6HVW - chains B and C of the 28 polymer chains in the assembly; structure by X-ray diffraction, 3.00 A resolution.

# Chain B
Protein: Proteasome subunit alpha type-3
Source organism: Saccharomyces cerevisiae (strain ATCC 204508 / S288c)
Notes: EC 3.4.25.1
UniProt: P23638 (PSA3_YEAST); residues 0-257 here correspond to UniProt positions 1-258 (UniProt number = residue number + 1)
Chain sequence (258 residues; each row starts with the number of its first residue; numbering starts at 0):
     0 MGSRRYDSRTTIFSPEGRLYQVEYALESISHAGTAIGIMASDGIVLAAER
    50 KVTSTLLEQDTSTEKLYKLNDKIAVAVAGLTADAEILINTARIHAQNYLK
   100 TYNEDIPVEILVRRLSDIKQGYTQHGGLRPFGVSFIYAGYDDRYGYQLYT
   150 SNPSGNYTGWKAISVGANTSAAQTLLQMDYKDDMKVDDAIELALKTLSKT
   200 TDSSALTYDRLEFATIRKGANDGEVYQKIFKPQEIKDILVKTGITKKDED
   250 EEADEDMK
Unresolved in the structure: 0, 245-257
Curated features (UniProtKB/Swiss-Prot):
  - cross-link (Glycyl lysine isopeptide (Lys-Gly)): Lys99 (interchain with G-Cter in ubiquitin), Lys198 (interchain with G-Cter in ubiquitin), Lys230 (interchain with G-Cter in ubiquitin)

# Chain C
Protein: Proteasome subunit alpha type-4
Source organism: Saccharomyces cerevisiae (strain ATCC 204508 / S288c)
Notes: EC 3.4.25.1
UniProt: P40303 (PSA4_YEAST); residues -1 to 252 here correspond to UniProt positions 1-254 (UniProt number = residue number + 2)
Chain sequence (254 residues; numbered -1 to 252; the number before each row is that of its first residue; numbers below 1 keep their minus sign (Met-1 is residue -1)):
    -1 MSGYDRALSIFSPDGHIFQVEYALEAVKRGTCAVGVKGKNCVVLGCERRS
    49 TLKLQDTRITPSKVSKIDSHVVLSFSGLNADSRILIEKARVEAQSHRLTL
    99 EDPVTVEYLTRYVAGVQQRYTQSGGVRPFGVSTLIAGFDPRDDEPKLYQT
   149 EPSGIYSSWSAQTIGRNSKTVREFLEKNYDRKEPPATVEECVKLTVRSLL
   199 EVVQTGAKNIEITVVKPDSDIVALSSEEINQYVTQIEQEKQEQQEQDKKK
   249 KSNH
Unresolved in the structure: -1 to 0, 241-252
Curated features (UniProtKB/Swiss-Prot):
  - modified residue: Thr58 (Phosphothreonine)

# Interface between chain B and chain C
Pairs across the interface (73):
  Arg3(B) - Arg4(C)  hydrogen bond (backbone-side chain)
  Asp6(B) - Tyr2(C)  hydrogen bond
  Asp6(B) - Arg4(C)  salt bridge
  Arg8(B) - Tyr2(C)
  Arg8(B) - Arg4(C)
  Thr10(B) - Leu6(C)
  Thr10(B) - Arg125(C)
  Ile11(B) - Leu6(C)  hydrophobic
  Ile11(B) - Gln17(C)
  Phe12(B) - Gln17(C)  hydrogen bond (backbone-side chain)
  Phe12(B) - Tyr20(C)  hydrophobic
  Phe12(B) - Ala21(C)  hydrophobic
  Phe12(B) - Ala24(C)  hydrophobic
  Phe12(B) - Leu76(C)  hydrophobic
  Phe12(B) - Arg125(C)
  Phe12(B) - Pro126(C)
  Phe12(B) - Gly128(C)
  Ser13(B) - Tyr20(C)
  Pro14(B) - Tyr20(C)  hydrophobic
  Pro14(B) - Glu23(C)
  Glu15(B) - Glu23(C)
  Glu15(B) - Arg27(C)  hydrogen bond (backbone-side chain)
  Gly16(B) - Tyr20(C)
  Gly16(B) - Glu23(C)
  Gly16(B) - Ala24(C)
  Gly16(B) - Arg27(C)  hydrogen bond (backbone-side chain)
  Arg17(B) - Arg27(C)
  Leu18(B) - Arg125(C)
  Met38(B) - Asp54(C)
  Arg112(B) - Arg81(C)
  Ser115(B) - Arg81(C)  hydrogen bond (backbone-side chain)
  Asp116(B) - Arg81(C)  salt bridge
  Asp116(B) - Ile82(C)
  Gln119(B) - Ala78(C)
  Gln119(B) - Asp79(C)
  Gln119(B) - Ile82(C)
  Thr122(B) - Arg125(C)  hydrogen bond (backbone-side chain)
  Gln123(B) - Tyr118(C)
  Gln123(B) - Gly123(C)
  Gln123(B) - Val124(C)
  Gln123(B) - Arg125(C)  hydrogen bond (backbone-backbone)
  Gln123(B) - Phe127(C)
  His124(B) - Gly123(C)
  His124(B) - Val124(C)
  Gly125(B) - Tyr2(C)
  Gly125(B) - Gly123(C)
  Gly126(B) - Tyr2(C)
  Tyr143(B) - Arg56(C)  hydrogen bond (backbone-side chain)
  Tyr143(B) - Ile57(C)  hydrophobic
  Tyr145(B) - Arg56(C)  hydrogen bond (backbone-side chain)
  Gln146(B) - Ile57(C)
  Leu147(B) - Ile57(C)
  Tyr148(B) - Ile57(C)
  Ser153(B) - Ala78(C)
  Gly154(B) - Ala78(C)
  Gly154(B) - Arg81(C)  hydrogen bond (backbone-side chain)
  Asn155(B) - Asn77(C)
  Asn155(B) - Ala78(C)
  Tyr156(B) - Pro59(C)  hydrophobic
  Tyr156(B) - Arg81(C)
  Gly158(B) - Gln53(C)
  Gly158(B) - Asp54(C)  hydrogen bond (backbone-backbone)
  Gly158(B) - Ile57(C)
  Gly158(B) - Thr58(C)  hydrogen bond (backbone-side chain)
  Trp159(B) - Lys51(C)
  Trp159(B) - Leu52(C)
  Trp159(B) - Gln53(C)
  Trp159(B) - Asp54(C)
  Lys160(B) - Leu52(C)  hydrogen bond (backbone-backbone)
  Lys160(B) - Gln53(C)
  Ala161(B) - Leu52(C)
  Leu175(B) - Leu52(C)
  Gln176(B) - Leu52(C)
Interface residues without a listed pair, chain B (41 interface residues in all): Glu108, Thr157, Gln172, Tyr179
Interface residues without a listed pair, chain C (31 interface residues in all): Leu50

# Summary
41 residues of chain B face 31 of chain C across their interface; the contacts include 14 hydrogen bonds and 2
salt bridges. Among the polar pairs are Asp6(B)-Arg4(C), Asp116(B)-Arg81(C) and Arg3(B)-Arg4(C).
Here chain B is Proteasome subunit alpha type-3 and chain C is Proteasome subunit alpha type-4, both from
Saccharomyces cerevisiae (strain ATCC 204508 / S288c). Entry 6HVW (Yeast 20S proteasome with human beta2i
(1-53) in complex with 43) was determined by X-ray diffraction, deposited together with 6HTB, 6HTC, 6HTD,
6HTP, 6HTR, 6HUB and 30 further entries.
